7LB5 - chains A and F of the 12 polymer chains in the assembly; structure by electron microscopy, 3.16 A resolution.

== Chain A (and F) ==
Molecule: Pyridoxal 5'-phosphate synthase-like subunit PDX1.2
From: Arabidopsis thaliana
Notes: chain F of this document is another copy of the same molecule, construct and numbering; everything in this record applies to it too
UniProt: Q9ZNR6 (PDX12_ARATH); residues 1-313 here correspond to UniProt positions 2-314 (UniProt number = residue number + 1)
Sequence (348 residues; numbered -34 to 313; the number before each row is that of its first residue; numbers below 1 keep their minus sign (Met-34 is residue -34)):
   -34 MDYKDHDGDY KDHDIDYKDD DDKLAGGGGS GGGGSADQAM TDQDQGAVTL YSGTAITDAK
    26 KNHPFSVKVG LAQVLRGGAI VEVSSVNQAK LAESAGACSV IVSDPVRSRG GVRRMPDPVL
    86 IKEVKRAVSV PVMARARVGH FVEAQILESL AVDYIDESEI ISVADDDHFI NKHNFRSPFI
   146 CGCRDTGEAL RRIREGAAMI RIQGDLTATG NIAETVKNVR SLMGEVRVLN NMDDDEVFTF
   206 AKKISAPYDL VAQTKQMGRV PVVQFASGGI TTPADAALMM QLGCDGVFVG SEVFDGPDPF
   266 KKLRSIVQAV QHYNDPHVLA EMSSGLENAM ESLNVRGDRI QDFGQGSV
Unresolved in the structure: -34 to 28, 289-313
Construct notes: expression tag (-34 to 0)
Swiss-Prot annotation at these positions:
  - modified residue: Ala1 (N-acetylalanine)
Reported in the primary citation:
  - conformationally variable residues (order/disorder transition, side-chain flip): Ala1 to His28, Gln168, Ser289 to Val313

== Interface between chain A and chain F ==
Contacting residue pairs - 39 pairs, chain A then chain F:
  Thr174(A) - Val77(F)
  Gly175(A) - Arg79(F)
  Asn176(A) - Ser127(F)
  Asn176(A) - Val128(F)
  Ile177(A) - Arg102(F)
  Ala178(A) - Val128(F)
  Ala178(A) - Ala129(F)
  Ala178(A) - Asp131(F)
  Val181(A) - Ala129(F)
  Val181(A) - Asp130(F)
  Arg185(A) - Phe106(F)
  Arg185(A) - Asp130(F)  salt bridge
  Arg185(A) - His133(F)
  Thr236(A) - Arg79(F)  hydrogen bond
  Thr237(A) - Arg79(F)
  Ala239(A) - His105(F)
  Ala239(A) - Val107(F)
  Ala239(A) - Glu108(F)
  Ala239(A) - Ile111(F)  hydrophobic
  Asp240(A) - Arg102(F)  salt bridge
  Asp240(A) - His105(F)  salt bridge
  Ala242(A) - Val107(F)  hydrophobic
  Leu243(A) - His105(F)
  Leu243(A) - Phe106(F)  hydrophobic
  Leu243(A) - Val107(F)  hydrophobic
  Gln246(A) - Phe106(F)
  Gln246(A) - Val107(F)
  Gln246(A) - Gln110(F)
  Pro281(A) - Gln110(F)
  Pro281(A) - Ser114(F)
  His282(A) - Ser114(F)
  Leu284(A) - Val107(F)  hydrophobic
  Leu284(A) - Ile111(F)  hydrophobic
  Ala285(A) - Pro83(F)
  Ala285(A) - Ile111(F)  hydrophobic
  Ala285(A) - Ser114(F)
  Ser288(A) - Met80(F)
  Ser288(A) - Asp82(F)
  Ser288(A) - Pro83(F)
Other interface residues (no listed pair), chain A (21 interface residues in all): Lys182, Leu247
Other interface residues (no listed pair), chain F (21 interface residues in all): Leu115, Asp132

== In short ==
Chain A and chain F each contribute 21 residues to their interface; the contacts include 1 hydrogen bond and 3
salt bridges. Polar contacts include Arg185(A)-Asp130(F), Asp240(A)-Arg102(F) and Asp240(A)-His105(F). The
paper reports conformational variability at Ala1(A), Gln168(A) and Ser289(A).
Chain A and chain F are both Pyridoxal 5'-phosphate synthase-like subunit PDX1.2 (Arabidopsis thaliana); the
structure, Pyridoxal 5'-phosphate synthase-like subunit PDX1.2 (Arabidopsis thaliana), was determined by
electron microscopy together with 7LB6 from the same study.
